PDB entry 2QJP | X-ray diffraction, 2.60 A resolution | chains C and D of the 6 polymer chains in the assembly

Chain C:
Protein: Ubiquinol-cytochrome c reductase iron-sulfur subunit
Organism: Rhodobacter sphaeroides
Notes: EC 1.10.2.2
UniProtKB: Q02762 (UCRI_RHOSH); numbering as in UniProt (aligned over 9-187)
Chain sequence (179 residues; numbered 9 to 187; the number before each row is that of its first residue):
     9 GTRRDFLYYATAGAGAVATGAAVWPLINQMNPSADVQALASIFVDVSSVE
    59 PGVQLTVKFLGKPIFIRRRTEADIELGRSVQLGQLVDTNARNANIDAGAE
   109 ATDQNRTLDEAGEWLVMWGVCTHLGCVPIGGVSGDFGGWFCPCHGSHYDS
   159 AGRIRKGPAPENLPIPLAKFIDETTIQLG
Disulfides: C134-C151
Bound ions: 2Fe-2S cluster Fe: C129, H131, C149, H152
Small-molecule neighbours: 2Fe-2S cluster (FES): C129, H131, L132, G133, C134, C149, C151, H152, G153, S154, P166
UniProt features mapped onto this chain:
  - binding site ([2Fe-2S] cluster): C129, H131, C149, H152

Chain D:
Protein: Cytochrome b
Organism: Rhodobacter sphaeroides
UniProtKB: Q02761 (CYB_RHOSH); residue numbers follow UniProt; this construct covers 3-430
Chain sequence (428 residues; numbered 3 to 430; the number before each row is that of its first residue):
     3 GIPHDHYEPRTGIEKWLHSRLPIVALAYDTIMIPTPRNLNWMWIWGVVLA
    53 FCLVLQIVTGIVLAMHYTPHVDLAFASVEHIMRNVNGGFMLRYLHANGAS
   103 LFFIAVYLHIFRGLYYGSYKAPREVTWIVGMLIYLAMMATAFMGYVLPWG
   153 QMSFWGATVITGLFGAIPGIGHSIQTWLLGGPAVDNATLNRFFSLHYLLP
   203 FVIAALVAIHIWAFHSTGNNNPTGVEVRRTSKAEAQKDTVPFWPYFIIKD
   253 VFALAVVLLVFFAIVGFMPNYLGHPDNYIEANPLSTPAHIVPEWYFLPFY
   303 AILRAFTADVWVVQIANFISFGIIDAKFFGVLAMFGAILVMALVPWLDTS
   353 PVRSGRYRPMFKIYFWLLAADFVILTWVGAQQTTFPYDWISLIASAYWFA
   403 YFLVILPILGAIEKPVAPPATIEEDFNA
Bound ions: heme Fe site 1: H97, H198; heme Fe site 2: H111, H212
Small-molecule neighbours:
  - ANJ ((2R,3S,6S,7R,8R)-3-{[3-(formylamino)-2-hydroxybenzoyl]amino}-8-hexyl-2,6-dimethyl-4,9-dioxo-1,5-dioxonan-7-yl (2S)-2-methylbutanoate): A29, T32, I33, T37, L41, W45, I46, G48, V49, A52, L55, V56, A206, V209, A210, I213, F216, H217, N221, F244, F248, D252
  - 2-O-octyl-beta-D-glucopyranose (BGL): V262, A265, I266, F269, M270
  - heme (HEM), molecule 1: W45, I46, W47, G48, V49, L51, A52, F104, V108, H111, I112, R114, S120, Y121, R125, T128, W129, G132, M133, I135, Y136, M139, I205, V209, H212, F216, T219, G220, N221, N222
  - heme (HEM), molecule 2: L55, Q58, I59, G62, I63, L65, A66, Y69, V80, R94, H97, A98, A101, F104, T142, A143, G146, Y147, L149, P150, F195, H198, Y199, P202, I205, Y297
  - lauryl oleyl phosphatidyl ethanolamine (LOP; (1R)-2-{[(R)-(2-aminoethoxy)(hydroxy)phosphoryl]oxy}-1-[(dodecanoyloxy)methyl]ethyl (9Z)-octadec-9-enoate): M44, W47, N99, S102, L103, I106, Y109, L110, F113, R114, Y117, Y118, V259, V262, F263, I266, L274, W296, R358, F367, W368, A371, F374, V375
  - stigmatellin a (SMA): L137, M140, A141, F144, M145, M154, G158, V161, I162, F166, L180, F194, L197, I292, V293, P294, E295, F298, F301, Y302, L305, M336, F337, I340
UniProt features mapped onto this chain:
  - binding site (heme b): H97, H111, H198, H212

Interface between chain C and chain D:
Contacting residue pairs - 49 pairs, chain C then chain D:
  I35(C) - W179(D)  hydrogen bond (backbone-side chain)
  M38(C) - W179(D)
  M38(C) - G182(D)
  M38(C) - R193(D)  hydrogen bond (backbone-side chain)
  N39(C) - W179(D)
  P40(C) - T178(D)
  P40(C) - G182(D)
  P40(C) - G183(D)
  V44(C) - P184(D)
  T64(C) - L286(D)
  K66(C) - P285(D)
  K66(C) - L286(D)
  L68(C) - P184(D)
  L68(C) - A185(D)
  G69(C) - A185(D)
  K70(C) - P184(D)  hydrogen bond (side chain-backbone)
  K70(C) - A185(D)
  P71(C) - P285(D)
  P71(C) - L286(D)  hydrophobic
  T130(C) - K329(D)  hydrogen bond (backbone-side chain)
  H131(C) - L305(D)
  H131(C) - K329(D)  hydrogen bond (backbone-side chain)
  L132(C) - T160(D)
  L132(C) - V161(D)
  L132(C) - G164(D)
  L132(C) - L165(D)
  G133(C) - W157(D)
  G133(C) - T160(D)
  C134(C) - V161(D)  hydrophobic
  C134(C) - T288(D)
  V135(C) - W157(D)  hydrophobic
  V135(C) - L286(D)
  V135(C) - T288(D)  hydrogen bond (backbone-side chain)
  I137(C) - A290(D)  hydrophobic
  P150(C) - A290(D)
  P150(C) - I292(D)
  C151(C) - T288(D)
  C151(C) - I292(D)  hydrophobic
  C151(C) - Y302(D)  hydrogen bond (backbone-side chain)
  H152(C) - V161(D)
  H152(C) - Y302(D)
  H152(C) - L305(D)
  H152(C) - R306(D)
  H152(C) - T385(D)
  G153(C) - T385(D)
  G165(C) - T309(D)
  G165(C) - A310(D)  hydrogen bond (backbone-backbone)
  P166(C) - K329(D)
  P168(C) - D327(D)
Other interface residues (no listed pair), chain C (28 interface residues in all): S41, V65, K164
Other interface residues (no listed pair), chain D (31 interface residues in all): L180, S287, P289, F308, D311, A328

Summary:
28 residues of chain C and 31 residues of chain D are in contact, with 8 hydrogen bonds. Among the polar pairs
are I35(C)-W179(D), M38(C)-R193(D) and K70(C)-P184(D). Ligands of chain C: 2Fe-2S cluster.
Chain C is Ubiquinol-cytochrome c reductase iron-sulfur subunit and chain D is Cytochrome b, both from
Rhodobacter sphaeroides; the structure, Crystal structure of wild type rhodobacter sphaeroides with
stigmatellin and antimycin inhibited, was determined by X-ray diffraction, deposited together with 2QJK and
2QJY.
